Entry 4A50 (X-ray diffraction, 2.75 A resolution); this record covers chain A.

[Chain A]
Protein: Kinesin-like protein KIF11
Organism: Homo sapiens
Notes: fragment: motor domain, residues 1-368
UniProt: P52732 (KIF11_HUMAN); residues 1-368 here = UniProt positions 1-368
Chain sequence (368 residues; each row starts with the number of its first residue):
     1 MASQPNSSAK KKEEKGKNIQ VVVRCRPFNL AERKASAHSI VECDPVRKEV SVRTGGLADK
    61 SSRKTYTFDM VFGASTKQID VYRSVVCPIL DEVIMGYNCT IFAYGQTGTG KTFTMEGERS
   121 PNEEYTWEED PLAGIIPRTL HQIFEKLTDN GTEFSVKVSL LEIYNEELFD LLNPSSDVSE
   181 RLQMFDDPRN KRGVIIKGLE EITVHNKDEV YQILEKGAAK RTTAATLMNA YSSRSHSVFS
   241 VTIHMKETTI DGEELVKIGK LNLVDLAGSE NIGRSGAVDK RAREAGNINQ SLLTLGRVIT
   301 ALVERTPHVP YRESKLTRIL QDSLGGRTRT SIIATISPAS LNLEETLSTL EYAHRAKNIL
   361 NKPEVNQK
Disordered / not traced: 1-16, 273-286, 367-368
Ion coordination: Mg2+: Thr-112 (together with ADP)
Ligand contacts:
  - ADP (adenosine-5'-diphosphate): Arg-24, Arg-26, Pro-27, Gln-106, Thr-107, Gly-108, Thr-109, Gly-110, Lys-111, Thr-112, Phe-113, Glu-118
  - DQ6 / DQ7: Thr-112, Glu-116, Gly-117, Glu-118, Arg-119, Trp-127, Ala-133, Ile-136, Pro-137, Leu-160, Tyr-211, Leu-214, Glu-215, Ala-218, Arg-221
Swiss-Prot annotation at these positions:
  - binding site (ATP): Gly-105 to Thr-112
  - modified residue: Lys-146 (N6-acetyllysine)
  - natural variant: Phe-144 (F144L: In MCLMR), Arg-234 (R234C: In MCLMR), Ser-235 (S235C: In MCLMR)
What the authors report for this chain:
  - binding site for the ligand DQ6: Glu-116, Gly-117, Ile-136, Pro-137, Leu-160, Leu-214, Arg-221
  - contacts within the chain: Glu-116/Arg-221 (salt bridge)

[Summary]
Ligands of chain A: ADP and DQ6 / DQ7. UniProt lists 8 ATP-binding residues. The paper reports a binding site
for the ligand DQ6 at Glu-116, Gly-117 and Ile-136 among others; contacts within the chain involving Glu-116
and Arg-221.
Chain A is Kinesin-like protein KIF11 (Homo sapiens); the structure, Crystal structure of human kinesin Eg5 in
complex with 2-Amino-5-(3-methylphenyl)-5,5-diphenylpentanoic acid, was determined by X-ray diffraction (same
publication as 4A51).
